PDB entry 8R5O | electron microscopy, 2.49 A resolution | chains C and D of the 20 polymer chains in the assembly

# Chain C
Name: DNA-directed RNA polymerase subunit beta
Organism: Sinapis alba
UniProt: A0A6C0M5W1 (A0A6C0M5W1_SINAL); residue numbers follow UniProt; this construct covers 1-1072
Chain sequence (1072 residues; each row starts with the number of its first residue):
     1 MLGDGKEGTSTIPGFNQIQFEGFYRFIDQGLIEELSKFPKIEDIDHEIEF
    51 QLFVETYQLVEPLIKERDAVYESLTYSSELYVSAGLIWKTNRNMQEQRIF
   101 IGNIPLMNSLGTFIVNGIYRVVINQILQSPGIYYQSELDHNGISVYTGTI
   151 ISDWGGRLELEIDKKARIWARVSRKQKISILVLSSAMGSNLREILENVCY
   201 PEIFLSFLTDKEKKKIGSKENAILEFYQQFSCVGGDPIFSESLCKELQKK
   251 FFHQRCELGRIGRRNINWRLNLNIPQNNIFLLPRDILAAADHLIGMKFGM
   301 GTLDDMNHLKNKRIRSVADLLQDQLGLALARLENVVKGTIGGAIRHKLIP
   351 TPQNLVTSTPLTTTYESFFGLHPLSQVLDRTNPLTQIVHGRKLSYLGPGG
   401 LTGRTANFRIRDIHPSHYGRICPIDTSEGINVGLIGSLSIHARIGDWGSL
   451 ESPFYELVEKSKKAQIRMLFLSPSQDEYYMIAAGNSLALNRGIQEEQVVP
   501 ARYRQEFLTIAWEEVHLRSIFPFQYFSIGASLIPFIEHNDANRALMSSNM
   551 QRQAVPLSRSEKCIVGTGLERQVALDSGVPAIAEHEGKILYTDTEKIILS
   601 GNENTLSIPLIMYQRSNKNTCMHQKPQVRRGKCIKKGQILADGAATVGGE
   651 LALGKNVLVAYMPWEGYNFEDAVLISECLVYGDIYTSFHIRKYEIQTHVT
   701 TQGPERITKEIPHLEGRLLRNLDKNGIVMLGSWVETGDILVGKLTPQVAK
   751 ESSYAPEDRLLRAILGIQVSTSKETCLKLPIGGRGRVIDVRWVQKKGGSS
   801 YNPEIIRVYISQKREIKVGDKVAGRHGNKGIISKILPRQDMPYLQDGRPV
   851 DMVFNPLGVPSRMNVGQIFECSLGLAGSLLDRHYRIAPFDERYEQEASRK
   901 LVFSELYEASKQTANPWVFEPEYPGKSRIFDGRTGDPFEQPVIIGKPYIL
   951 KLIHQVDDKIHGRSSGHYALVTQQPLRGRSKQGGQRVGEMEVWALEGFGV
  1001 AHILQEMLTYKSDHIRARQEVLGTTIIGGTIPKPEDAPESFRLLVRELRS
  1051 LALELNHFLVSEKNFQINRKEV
Unresolved in the structure: 1-7, 37-57, 82-99, 130-304, 331-360, 396-410, 695-727, 736-782, 792-806, 954-989, 1010-1037
Differences from the reference sequence: conflict F113 (Ser in A0A6C0M5W1), V657 (Ile in A0A6C0M5W1)

# Chain D
Name: DNA-directed RNA polymerase subunit beta'
Organism: Sinapis alba
Notes: EC 2.7.7.6
UniProt: A0A6C0M5W0 (A0A6C0M5W0_SINAL); numbering as in UniProt (aligned over 1-680)
Chain sequence (680 residues; numbered 1 to 680; the number before each row is that of its first residue):
     1 MIDRYKHQQLRIGLVSPQQISAWATKKIPNGEIVGEVTKPYTFHYKTNKP
    51 EKDGLFCERIFGPIKSGICACGNYRVIGDEKEDPKFCEQCGVEFVDSRIR
   101 RYQMGYIKLTCPVTHVWYLKRLPSYIANLLDKPLKELEGLVYCDFSFARP
   151 ITKKPTFLRLRGSFEYEIQSWKYSIPLFFTTQGFEIFRNREISTGAGAIR
   201 EQLADLDLRIIIENSLVEWKQLGEEGPTGNEWEDRKIVRRKDFLVRRMEL
   251 AKHFIRTNIEPEWMVLCLLPVLPPELRPIIQIEGGKLMSSDINELYRRVI
   301 YRNNTLTDLLTTSRSTPGELVMCQEKLVQEAVDTLLDNGIRGQPMRDGHN
   351 KVYKSFSDVIEGKEGRFRETLLGKRVDYSGRSVIVVGPSLSLHRCGLPRE
   401 IAIELFQTFVIRGLIRQHLASNIGVAKSQIREKKPIVWEILQEVMQGHPV
   451 LLNRAPTLHRLGIQSFQPILVEGRTICLHPLVCKGFNADFDGDQMAVHVP
   501 LSLEAQAEARLLMFSHMNLLSPAIGDPISVPTQDMLIGLYVLTSGTRRGI
   551 CANRYNPCNRKNYQNERIYETNYKYMKEPFFCNSYDAIGAYRQKRINLDS
   601 PLWLRWQLDQRVIASKEVPIEVHYESFGNYHEIYAHYLIVRSVKKETLYI
   651 YIRTTVGHISFYREIEEAIQGFSQACSYDT
Unresolved in the structure: 26-34, 65-97, 226-233, 279-290, 311-320, 362-382, 454-460, 483-494, 559-577, 677-680

# Interface between chain C and chain D
Residue-residue contacts (93):
  P663(C) - D534(D)
  E665(C) - P388(D)
  G666(C) - V386(D)
  Y667(C) - P388(D)
  F669(C) - P480(D)
  F669(C) - T532(D)
  F669(C) - Q533(D)
  F669(C) - D534(D)
  F669(C) - M535(D)  hydrophobic
  E670(C) - Q533(D)
  A672(C) - V386(D)  hydrophobic
  V818(C) - R474(D)  hydrogen bond (backbone-side chain)
  V818(C) - T475(D)
  G819(C) - V383(D)
  G819(C) - R474(D)
  G819(C) - T475(D)
  D820(C) - R474(D)  salt bridge
  I831(C) - I384(D)
  I831(C) - V385(D)  hydrophobic
  I832(C) - V385(D)
  S833(C) - V385(D)
  N855(C) - D534(D)
  L857(C) - Q533(D)
  L857(C) - D534(D)
  L857(C) - I537(D)  hydrophobic
  D936(C) - K594(D)  salt bridge
  E991(C) - N453(D)  hydrogen bond
  A994(C) - I463(D)  hydrophobic
  L995(C) - I463(D)  hydrophobic
  L995(C) - M513(D)  hydrophobic
  F998(C) - I463(D)
  F998(C) - Q464(D)
  F998(C) - N518(D)
  V1000(C) - E508(D)
  V1000(C) - L512(D)  hydrophobic
  V1000(C) - M513(D)  hydrophobic
  A1001(C) - E508(D)
  H1002(C) - E504(D)
  H1002(C) - E508(D)  salt bridge
  I1003(C) - L451(D)  hydrophobic
  I1003(C) - A505(D)
  I1003(C) - E508(D)  hydrogen bond (backbone-side chain)
  I1003(C) - A509(D)
  I1003(C) - M513(D)  hydrophobic
  E1006(C) - H498(D)  salt bridge
  E1006(C) - P500(D)
  E1006(C) - L501(D)  hydrogen bond (side chain-backbone)
  E1006(C) - S502(D)  hydrogen bond (side chain-backbone)
  E1006(C) - A505(D)
  M1007(C) - H498(D)
  E1039(C) - Y102(D)  hydrogen bond
  R1042(C) - Y102(D)
  L1043(C) - R101(D)
  L1043(C) - L276(D)  hydrophobic
  R1046(C) - Y102(D)  hydrogen bond (side chain-backbone)
  R1046(C) - L272(D)
  R1046(C) - L276(D)
  E1047(C) - L272(D)
  E1047(C) - V359(D)
  R1049(C) - W23(D)
  R1049(C) - M104(D)
  R1049(C) - P270(D)
  S1050(C) - L336(D)
  S1050(C) - F356(D)
  L1051(C) - H115(D)  hydrogen bond (backbone-side chain)
  L1051(C) - W117(D)  hydrophobic
  L1051(C) - L336(D)
  L1051(C) - F356(D)  hydrophobic
  A1052(C) - L14(D)
  A1052(C) - V15(D)  hydrogen bond (backbone-backbone)
  A1052(C) - L266(D)  hydrophobic
  L1053(C) - G13(D)
  L1053(C) - V15(D)
  L1053(C) - W117(D)  hydrophobic
  E1054(C) - R11(D)
  E1054(C) - I12(D)
  E1054(C) - G13(D)  hydrogen bond (backbone-backbone)
  E1054(C) - V15(D)
  E1054(C) - W23(D)
  L1055(C) - L10(D)  hydrophobic
  L1055(C) - R11(D)
  L1055(C) - I12(D)  hydrophobic
  N1056(C) - Q9(D)
  N1056(C) - L10(D)
  N1056(C) - R11(D)  hydrogen bond (backbone-backbone)
  H1057(C) - Q8(D)
  H1057(C) - Q9(D)
  F1058(C) - Q8(D)
  F1058(C) - Q9(D)  hydrogen bond (backbone-backbone)
  L1059(C) - H7(D)
  L1059(C) - Q8(D)
  V1060(C) - H7(D)  hydrogen bond (backbone-backbone)
  E1062(C) - Y5(D)
Also at the interface, not in a pair above, chain C (46 interface residues in all): G999, F1041
Also at the interface, not in a pair above, chain D (59 interface residues in all): Q19, Y118, P273, Y296, I360, L461, V499

# In short
Chain C and chain D form an interface of 46 and 59 residues respectively; the contacts include 13 hydrogen
bonds and 4 salt bridges. Polar contacts include D820(C)-R474(D), D936(C)-K594(D) and H1002(C)-E508(D).
Here chain C is DNA-directed RNA polymerase subunit beta and chain D is DNA-directed RNA polymerase subunit
beta', both from Sinapis alba. Entry 8R5O (Plastid-encoded RNA polymerase) was determined by electron
microscopy (same publication as 8R6S, 8RDJ and 8RAS).
